4Y8M - chains B and C of the 28 polymer chains in the assembly; structure by X-ray diffraction, 2.80 A resolution.

== Chain B ==
Molecule: Proteasome subunit alpha type-3
Organism: Saccharomyces cerevisiae S288c
Notes: EC 3.4.25.1
Reference sequence: P23638 (PSA3_YEAST); residues 0-257 here correspond to UniProt positions 1-258 (UniProt number = residue number + 1)
Sequence (258 residues; each row starts with the number of its first residue; numbering starts at 0):
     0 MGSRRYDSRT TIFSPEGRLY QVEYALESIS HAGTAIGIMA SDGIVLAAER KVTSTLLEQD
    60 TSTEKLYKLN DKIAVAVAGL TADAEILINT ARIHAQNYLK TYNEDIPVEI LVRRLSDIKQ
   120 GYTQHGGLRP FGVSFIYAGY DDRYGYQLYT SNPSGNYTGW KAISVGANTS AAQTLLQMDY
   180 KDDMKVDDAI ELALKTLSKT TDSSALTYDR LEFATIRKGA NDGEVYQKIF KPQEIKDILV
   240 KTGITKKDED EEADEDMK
Disordered / not traced: 0, 245-257
UniProt features mapped onto this chain:
  - cross-link (Glycyl lysine isopeptide (Lys-Gly)): Lys99 (interchain with G-Cter in ubiquitin), Lys198 (interchain with G-Cter in ubiquitin), Lys230 (interchain with G-Cter in ubiquitin)

== Chain C ==
Molecule: Proteasome subunit alpha type-4
Organism: Saccharomyces cerevisiae S288c
Notes: EC 3.4.25.1
Reference sequence: P40303 (PSA4_YEAST); residues -1 to 252 here correspond to UniProt positions 1-254 (UniProt number = residue number + 2)
Sequence (254 residues; numbered -1 to 252; the number before each row is that of its first residue; numbers below 1 keep their minus sign (Met-1 is residue -1)):
    -1 MSGYDRALSI FSPDGHIFQV EYALEAVKRG TCAVGVKGKN CVVLGCERRS TLKLQDTRIT
    59 PSKVSKIDSH VVLSFSGLNA DSRILIEKAR VEAQSHRLTL EDPVTVEYLT RYVAGVQQRY
   119 TQSGGVRPFG VSTLIAGFDP RDDEPKLYQT EPSGIYSSWS AQTIGRNSKT VREFLEKNYD
   179 RKEPPATVEE CVKLTVRSLL EVVQTGAKNI EITVVKPDSD IVALSSEEIN QYVTQIEQEK
   239 QEQQEQDKKK KSNH
Disordered / not traced: -1 to 0, 241-252
UniProt features mapped onto this chain:
  - modified residue: Thr58 (Phosphothreonine)

== Chain B / chain C interface ==
Pairs across the interface - 74 pairs, chain B then chain C:
  Arg3(B) with Arg4(C), hydrogen bond (backbone-side chain)
  Asp6(B) with Tyr2(C), hydrogen bond; Arg4(C), salt bridge
  Arg8(B) with Arg4(C)
  Thr10(B) with Leu6(C); Arg125(C)
  Ile11(B) with Leu6(C), hydrophobic; Gln17(C)
  Phe12(B) with Gln17(C); Tyr20(C), hydrophobic; Ala21(C), hydrophobic; Leu76(C), hydrophobic; Arg125(C); Pro126(C); Gly128(C)
  Ser13(B) with Tyr20(C)
  Pro14(B) with Tyr20(C), hydrophobic; Glu23(C)
  Glu15(B) with Glu23(C); Arg27(C), hydrogen bond (backbone-side chain)
  Gly16(B) with Tyr20(C); Glu23(C); Ala24(C); Arg27(C)
  Arg17(B) with Arg27(C)
  Leu18(B) with Arg125(C)
  Met38(B) with Asp54(C); Arg56(C)
  Arg112(B) with Arg81(C)
  Ser115(B) with Arg81(C), hydrogen bond (backbone-side chain)
  Asp116(B) with Arg81(C), salt bridge
  Gln119(B) with Ala78(C); Asp79(C); Ile82(C)
  Thr122(B) with Arg125(C), hydrogen bond (backbone-side chain)
  Gln123(B) with Tyr118(C); Gly123(C); Val124(C); Arg125(C), hydrogen bond (backbone-backbone); Phe127(C)
  His124(B) with Gly123(C); Val124(C)
  Gly125(B) with Tyr2(C); Gly123(C)
  Gly126(B) with Tyr2(C)
  Tyr143(B) with Arg56(C), hydrogen bond (backbone-side chain); Ile57(C), hydrophobic
  Tyr145(B) with Arg56(C), hydrogen bond (backbone-side chain)
  Gln146(B) with Ile57(C)
  Leu147(B) with Ile57(C)
  Tyr148(B) with Ile57(C)
  Ser153(B) with Ala78(C)
  Gly154(B) with Ala78(C); Arg81(C), hydrogen bond (backbone-side chain)
  Asn155(B) with Asn77(C); Ala78(C)
  Tyr156(B) with Pro59(C), hydrophobic; Arg81(C)
  Gly158(B) with Gln53(C); Asp54(C), hydrogen bond (backbone-backbone); Ile57(C); Thr58(C), hydrogen bond (backbone-side chain)
  Trp159(B) with Leu50(C), hydrophobic; Lys51(C); Leu52(C); Gln53(C); Asp54(C)
  Lys160(B) with Leu52(C), hydrogen bond (backbone-backbone); Gln53(C); Asp54(C)
  Ala161(B) with Leu52(C)
  Gln172(B) with Leu52(C)
  Leu175(B) with Leu52(C)
  Gln176(B) with Leu52(C)
Other interface residues (no listed pair), chain B (41 interface residues in all): Glu108, Thr157, Tyr179

== In short ==
The interface between chain B and chain C involves 41 residues on one side and 31 on the other; the contacts
include 12 hydrogen bonds and 2 salt bridges. Polar contacts include Asp6(B)-Arg4(C), Asp116(B)-Arg81(C) and
Arg3(B)-Arg4(C).
Here chain B is Proteasome subunit alpha type-3 and chain C is Proteasome subunit alpha type-4, both from
Saccharomyces cerevisiae S288c. Entry 4Y8M (Yeast 20S proteasome beta7-delta7_Cter mutant) was determined by
X-ray diffraction together with 4Y69, 4Y6A, 4Y6V, 4Y6Z, 4Y70, 4Y74 and 34 further entries from the same study.
